2I1J - chain A; structure by X-ray diffraction, 2.10 A resolution.

Chain A:
Molecule: Moesin
Source organism: Spodoptera frugiperda
UniProtKB: A0T1L9 (A0T1L9_SPOFR); numbering as in UniProt (aligned over 1-575)
Chain sequence (575 residues; each row starts with the number of its first residue):
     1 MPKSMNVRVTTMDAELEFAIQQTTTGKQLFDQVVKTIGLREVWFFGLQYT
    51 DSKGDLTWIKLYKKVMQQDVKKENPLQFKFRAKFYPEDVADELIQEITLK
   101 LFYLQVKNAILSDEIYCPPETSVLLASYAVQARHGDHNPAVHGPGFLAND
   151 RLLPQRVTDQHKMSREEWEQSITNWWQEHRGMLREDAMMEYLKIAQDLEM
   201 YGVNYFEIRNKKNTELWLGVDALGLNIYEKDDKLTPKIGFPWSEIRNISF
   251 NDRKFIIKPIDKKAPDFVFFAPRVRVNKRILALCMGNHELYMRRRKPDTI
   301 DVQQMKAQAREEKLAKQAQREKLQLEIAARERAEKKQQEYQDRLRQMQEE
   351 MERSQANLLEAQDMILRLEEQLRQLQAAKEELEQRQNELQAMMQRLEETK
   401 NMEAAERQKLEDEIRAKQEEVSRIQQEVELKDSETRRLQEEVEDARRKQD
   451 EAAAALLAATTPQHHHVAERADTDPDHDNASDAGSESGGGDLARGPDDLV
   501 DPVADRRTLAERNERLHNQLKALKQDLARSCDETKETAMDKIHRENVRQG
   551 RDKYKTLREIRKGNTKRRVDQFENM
Unresolved in the structure: 1-2, 365-441, 471-485
Residues lining bound ligands:
  - urea (URE), molecule 1: K3, S4, M5, N6, E73, N74, P75, L76
  - urea (URE), molecule 2: D150, R151, L152, L153, R165
From the paper describing this entry:
  - contacts within the chain: D13-Y340, E15-Q337 (backbone contact), K27-D31 (salt bridge), K27-H466 (hydrophobic contact), K27-T461, F30-H466 (hydrophobic contact), D31-T461, R40-M305, V42-H466 (hydrophobic contact), W43-M305, L61-H466 (hydrophobic contact), I94-M305 (hydrophobic contact), I94-V302 (hydrophobic contact), I94-K306 (hydrophobic contact), I94-A309 (hydrophobic contact), D252-E486 (backbone contact), E289-R293 (salt bridge), D301-H465 (hydrogen bond), M305-H465, K35-R343, L61-E469 (hydrogen bond)

Overview:
Ligands of chain A: urea. From the paper: contacts within the chain involving D13, Y340 and E15 among others.
Chain A is Moesin (Spodoptera frugiperda); the structure, Moesin from Spodoptera frugiperda at 2.1 angstroms
resolution, was determined by X-ray diffraction (same publication as 2I1K).
